Entry 5ZLF (X-ray diffraction, 2.85 A resolution); this record covers chains A and B.

== Chain A (and B) ==
Molecule: Octaprenyl diphosphate synthase
Source organism: Escherichia coli K-12
Notes: EC 2.5.1.90; chain B of this document is another copy of the same molecule, construct and numbering; everything in this record applies to it too
Reference sequence: P0AD57 (ISPB_ECOLI); residues 1-323 here = UniProt positions 1-323
Sequence (323 residues; each row starts with the number of its first residue):
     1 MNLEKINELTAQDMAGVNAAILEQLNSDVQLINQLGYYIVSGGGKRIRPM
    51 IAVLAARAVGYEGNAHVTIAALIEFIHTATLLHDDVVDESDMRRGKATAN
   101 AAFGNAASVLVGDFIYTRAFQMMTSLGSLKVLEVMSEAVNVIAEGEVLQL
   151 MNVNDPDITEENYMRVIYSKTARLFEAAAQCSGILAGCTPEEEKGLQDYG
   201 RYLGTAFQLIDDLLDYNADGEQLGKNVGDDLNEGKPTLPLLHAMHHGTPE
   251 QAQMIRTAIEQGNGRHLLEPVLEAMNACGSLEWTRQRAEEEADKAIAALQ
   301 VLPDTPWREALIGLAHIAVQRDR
Unresolved in the structure: 1, 155-157, 218-225, 243-250, 276-281, 320-323 (chain B: 87-102, 215-230, 241-264, 279-281, 302-303, 321-323)
Curated features (UniProtKB/Swiss-Prot):
  - binding site (isopentenyl diphosphate): K45, R48, H77, R94
  - binding site (Mg(2+)): D84, D88
  - binding site (an all-trans-polyprenyl diphosphate): R93, K170, T171, Q208
Bound ions: Mg2+: D84 (together with B29)
Ligand contacts: B29 ([2-(3-dibenzofuran-4-yl-phenyl)-1-hydroxy-1-phosphono-ethyl]-phosphonic acid): T80, L81, H83, D84, V87, D88, R93, V139, I142, A143, E146, D211

== Interface between chain A and chain B ==
Residue-residue contacts (72; chain A residue first):
  S27(A) - E144(B)  hydrogen bond
  V29(A) - E144(B)
  V29(A) - V147(B)  hydrophobic
  V29(A) - L148(B)  hydrophobic
  V29(A) - M151(B)  hydrophobic
  L31(A) - V147(B)  hydrophobic
  I32(A) - E144(B)
  I32(A) - V147(B)  hydrophobic
  H83(A) - H83(B)
  H83(A) - D113(B)  salt bridge
  V87(A) - A106(B)  hydrophobic
  V87(A) - V109(B)  hydrophobic
  G104(A) - F103(B)
  N105(A) - F103(B)
  N105(A) - G104(B)
  A106(A) - V86(B)  hydrophobic
  A106(A) - F103(B)  hydrophobic
  A106(A) - L150(B)  hydrophobic
  A107(A) - L150(B)  hydrophobic
  V109(A) - H83(B)
  V109(A) - V109(B)  hydrophobic
  L110(A) - E146(B)
  L110(A) - V147(B)  hydrophobic
  V111(A) - V147(B)
  D113(A) - H83(B)  salt bridge
  D113(A) - Y116(B)
  F114(A) - N140(B)
  F114(A) - A143(B)
  F114(A) - E144(B)
  Y116(A) - F120(B)  hydrophobic
  T117(A) - F120(B)
  T117(A) - V139(B)
  T117(A) - N140(B)  hydrogen bond
  R118(A) - N140(B)
  F120(A) - F120(B)  hydrophobic
  F120(A) - M123(B)  hydrophobic
  F120(A) - T124(B)
  F120(A) - L132(B)  hydrophobic
  F120(A) - S136(B)
  Q121(A) - S136(B)
  Q121(A) - E137(B)
  Q121(A) - N140(B)  hydrogen bond
  T124(A) - L132(B)
  T124(A) - E133(B)
  G127(A) - L129(B)
  L129(A) - G127(B)
  L129(A) - L129(B)  hydrophobic
  L129(A) - L132(B)  hydrophobic
  L132(A) - T124(B)
  L132(A) - L132(B)  hydrophobic
  E133(A) - T124(B)
  S136(A) - Q121(B)
  S136(A) - T124(B)
  E137(A) - Q121(B)
  V139(A) - T117(B)
  N140(A) - F114(B)
  N140(A) - T117(B)  hydrogen bond
  N140(A) - R118(B)
  N140(A) - Q121(B)  hydrogen bond
  E144(A) - S27(B)  hydrogen bond
  E144(A) - F114(B)
  E146(A) - L110(B)
  V147(A) - V29(B)  hydrophobic
  V147(A) - I32(B)  hydrophobic
  V147(A) - L110(B)
  V147(A) - V111(B)
  L148(A) - V29(B)  hydrophobic
  L150(A) - A106(B)  hydrophobic
  L150(A) - A107(B)
  L150(A) - L110(B)  hydrophobic
  M151(A) - V29(B)  hydrophobic
  M151(A) - L31(B)  hydrophobic
Also at the interface, not in a pair above, chain A (37 interface residues in all): Q30, A143

== Summary ==
Chain A and chain B each contribute 37 residues to their interface, with 6 hydrogen bonds and 2 salt bridges.
Polar pairs include H83(A)-D113(B), S27(A)-E144(B) and T117(A)-N140(B). Chain A binds compound B29.
Chain A and chain B are both Octaprenyl diphosphate synthase (Escherichia coli K-12); the structure, CRYSTAL
STRUCTURE OF OCTAPRENYL PYROPHOSPHATE SYNTHASE FROM ESCHERICHIA COLI WITH ligand BPH-629, was determined by
X-ray diffraction (same publication as 5ZHE and 5ZE6).
